Entry 2VGC (X-ray diffraction, 1.80 A resolution); this record covers chains B and C of the 3 polymer chains in the assembly.

[Chain B]
Name: Gamma chymotrypsin
From: Bos taurus
Notes: EC 3.4.21.1
UniProt: P00766 (CTRA_BOVIN); residues 16-146 here = UniProt positions 16-146
Sequence (131 residues; each row starts with the number of its first residue):
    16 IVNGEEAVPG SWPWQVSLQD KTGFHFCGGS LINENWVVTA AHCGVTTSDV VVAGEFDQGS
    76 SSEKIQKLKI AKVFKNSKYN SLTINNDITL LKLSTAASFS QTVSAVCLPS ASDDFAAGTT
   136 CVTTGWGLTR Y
Cystine bridges: Cys42-Cys58
Covalently attached groups: D-para-chloro-1-acetamido boronic acid (V35) linked to His57

[Chain C]
Name: Gamma chymotrypsin
From: Bos taurus
Notes: EC 3.4.21.1
UniProt: P00766 (CTRA_BOVIN); residues 149-245 here = UniProt positions 149-245
Sequence (97 residues; row label = number of the first residue in the row):
   149 ANTPDRLQQA SLPLLSNTNC KKYWGTKIKD AMICAGASGV SSCMGDSGGP LVCKKNGAWT
   209 LVGIVSWGSS TCSTSTPGVY ARVTALVNWV QQTLAAN
Not modelled in the structure: 149-150
Cystine bridges: Cys168-Cys182, Cys191-Cys220
Covalently attached groups: D-para-chloro-1-acetamido boronic acid (V35) linked to Ser195
Residues lining bound ligands: D-para-chloro-1-acetamido boronic acid (V35; d-1-(4-chlorophenyl)-2-(acetamido)ethane boronic acid): Ser189, Ser190, Cys191, Met192, Val213, Ser214, Trp215, Gly216, Ser217, Cys220, Gly226

[Chain B / chain C interface]
Contacting residue pairs (155; chain B residue first):
  Ile16(B) with Gln156(C); Ala158(C), hydrophobic; Ser189(C); Asp194(C), hydrogen bond (backbone-side chain)
  Val17(B) with Val188(C); Ser189(C), hydrogen bond (backbone-backbone); Cys220(C), hydrophobic; Thr222(C)
  Asn18(B) with Gly187(C), hydrogen bond (side chain-backbone); Val188(C)
  Gly19(B) with Gln157(C); Ala158(C)
  Glu20(B) with Gln156(C); Gln157(C), hydrogen bond (backbone-backbone)
  Glu21(B) with Arg154(C), salt bridge; Leu155(C); Gln156(C)
  Ala22(B) with Leu155(C), hydrogen bond (backbone-backbone); Gln157(C)
  Trp27(B) with Leu155(C); Gln157(C), hydrogen bond; Trp207(C)
  Trp29(B) with Trp207(C), hydrophobic
  Gln30(B) with Leu155(C); Pro198(C)
  His40(B) with Gly193(C), hydrogen bond (side chain-backbone)
  Phe41(B) with Gly193(C)
  Cys42(B) with Gly193(C); Ser195(C)
  Gly43(B) with Ser195(C), hydrogen bond (backbone-backbone); Gly196(C); Gly197(C)
  Gly44(B) with Gly196(C); Gly197(C)
  Ser45(B) with Pro198(C)
  Ile47(B) with Val238(C), hydrophobic; Leu242(C), hydrophobic
  Asn48(B) with Leu242(C)
  Trp51(B) with Leu242(C), hydrophobic; Asn245(C)
  Val53(B) with Gly196(C); Leu209(C), hydrophobic
  Thr54(B) with Gly196(C); Ile212(C)
  Ala55(B) with Gly196(C); Ile212(C), hydrophobic; Val213(C)
  His57(B) with Ser195(C), hydrogen bond; Val213(C); Ser214(C), hydrogen bond (side chain-backbone)
  Cys58(B) with Ser195(C)
  Phe71(B) with Asp153(C); Arg154(C); Leu155(C), hydrogen bond (backbone-backbone)
  Asp72(B) with Asp153(C); Arg154(C), salt bridge
  Gln73(B) with Asp153(C), hydrogen bond (backbone-backbone)
  Gly74(B) with Asp153(C)
  Phe89(B) with Trp237(C); Thr241(C); Asn245(C)
  Asn91(B) with Leu234(C); Trp237(C)
  Thr98(B) with Met180(C)
  Ile99(B) with Met180(C); Ser214(C); Trp215(C)
  Asn100(B) with Lys177(C); Ala179(C); Met180(C)
  Asn101(B) with Ala179(C); Leu234(C)
  Asp102(B) with Ser214(C), hydrogen bond; Ala229(C)
  Ile103(B) with Ile212(C), hydrophobic; Leu234(C), hydrophobic; Trp237(C), hydrophobic; Val238(C), hydrophobic
  Leu105(B) with Trp237(C), hydrophobic; Thr241(C); Leu242(C), hydrophobic
  Lys107(B) with Asn245(C)
  Val121(B) with Val200(C), hydrophobic; Trp207(C); Leu209(C)
  Cys122(B) with Ala206(C), hydrophobic; Trp207(C), hydrogen bond (backbone-backbone); Thr208(C); Leu209(C), hydrogen bond (backbone-backbone)
  Leu123(B) with Leu209(C), hydrophobic; Val231(C), hydrophobic; Val238(C), hydrophobic
  Pro124(B) with Leu209(C); Val231(C); Thr232(C); Val235(C)
  Ser125(B) with Thr232(C), hydrogen bond (backbone-side chain)
  Ala126(B) with Thr232(C); Val235(C); Asn236(C)
  Asp128(B) with Thr232(C)
  Asp129(B) with Lys203(C), hydrogen bond (backbone-side chain)
  Phe130(B) with Leu162(C), hydrophobic; Thr208(C); Val210(C), hydrophobic
  Ala131(B) with Leu162(C)
  Ala132(B) with Leu162(C); Ser164(C)
  Gly133(B) with Leu162(C), hydrogen bond (backbone-backbone)
  Thr134(B) with Leu160(C); Pro161(C); Leu162(C), hydrogen bond (backbone-backbone)
  Thr135(B) with Ser159(C); Leu160(C)
  Cys136(B) with Ser159(C); Leu160(C), hydrogen bond (backbone-backbone); Leu162(C), hydrophobic; Leu199(C), hydrophobic; Val200(C); Cys201(C), disulfide
  Val137(B) with Ala158(C); Pro198(C); Leu199(C); Val200(C), hydrogen bond (backbone-backbone); Trp207(C), hydrophobic
  Thr138(B) with Gln157(C); Ala158(C), hydrogen bond (backbone-backbone); Leu160(C); Ser190(C); Pro198(C), hydrogen bond (side chain-backbone); Val213(C)
  Thr139(B) with Gln156(C); Gln157(C); Pro198(C)
  Gly140(B) with Leu155(C); Gln156(C), hydrogen bond (backbone-backbone); Asp194(C)
  Trp141(B) with Thr151(C); Pro152(C); Asp153(C), hydrogen bond (side chain-backbone); Arg154(C); Leu155(C); Asp194(C), hydrogen bond (backbone-side chain)
  Gly142(B) with Thr151(C); Pro152(C); Met192(C); Gly193(C); Asp194(C), hydrogen bond (backbone-side chain)
  Leu143(B) with Thr151(C); Cys191(C); Met192(C), hydrogen bond (backbone-backbone)
  Thr144(B) with Pro152(C)
  Tyr146(B) with Met192(C), hydrophobic; Ser218(C), hydrogen bond (side chain-backbone); Thr219(C)
Other interface residues (no listed pair), chain B (64 interface residues in all): Lys90, Thr104
Other interface residues (no listed pair), chain C (59 interface residues in all): Leu163, Tyr228, Gln239
Inter-chain disulfides: Cys136(B)-Cys201(C)

[Summary]
64 residues of chain B face 59 of chain C across their interface; the contacts include 1 disulfide bond, 29
hydrogen bonds and 2 salt bridges. Among the polar pairs are Glu21(B)-Arg154(C), Asp72(B)-Arg154(C) and
Ile16(B)-Asp194(C). Covalently linked D-para-chloro-1-acetamido boronic acid: at His57(B).
Here chain B is Gamma chymotrypsin and chain C is Gamma chymotrypsin, both from Bos taurus. Entry 2VGC
(Gamma-chymotrypsin D-para-chloro-1-acetamido boronic acid inhibitor complex) was determined by X-ray
diffraction, deposited together with 1VGC, 3VGC and 4VGC.
